1P1H - chains A and C of the 4 polymer chains in the assembly; structure by X-ray diffraction, 1.95 A resolution.

== Chain A (and C) ==
Protein: Inositol-3-phosphate synthase
Organism: Saccharomyces cerevisiae
Notes: EC 5.5.1.4; chain C of this document is another copy of the same molecule, construct and numbering; everything in this record applies to it too
Reference sequence: P11986 (INO1_YEAST); aligned to UniProt positions 1-533 over residues 1-533 (the alignment contains insertions or deletions, so no single offset holds)
Amino-acid sequence (533 residues; each row starts with the number of its first residue):
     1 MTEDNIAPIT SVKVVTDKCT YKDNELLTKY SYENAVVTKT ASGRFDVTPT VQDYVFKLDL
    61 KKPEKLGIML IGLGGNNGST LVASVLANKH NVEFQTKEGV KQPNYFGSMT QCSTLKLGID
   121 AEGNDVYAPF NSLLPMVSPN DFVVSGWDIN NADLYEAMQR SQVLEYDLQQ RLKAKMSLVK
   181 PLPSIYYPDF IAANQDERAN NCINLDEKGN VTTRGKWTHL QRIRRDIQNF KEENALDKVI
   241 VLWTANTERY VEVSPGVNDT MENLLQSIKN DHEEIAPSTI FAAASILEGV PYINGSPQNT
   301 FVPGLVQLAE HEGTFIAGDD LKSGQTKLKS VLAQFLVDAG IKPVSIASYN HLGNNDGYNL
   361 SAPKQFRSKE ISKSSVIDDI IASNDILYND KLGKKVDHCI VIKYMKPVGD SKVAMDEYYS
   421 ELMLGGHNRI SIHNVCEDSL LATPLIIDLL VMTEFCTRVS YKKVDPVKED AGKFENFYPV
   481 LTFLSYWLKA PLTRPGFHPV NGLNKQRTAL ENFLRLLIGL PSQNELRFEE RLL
Not modelled in the structure: 1-9, 362-379 (chain C: 1-9, 466-472)
Ligand contacts: NAD (nicotinamide-adenine-dinucleotide): Ile-71, Gly-72, Gly-74, Gly-75, Asn-76, Asn-77, Trp-147, Asp-148, Ile-149, Asn-150, Ser-184, Ile-185, Ile-191, Arg-198, Trp-243, Thr-244, Ala-245, Asn-246, Thr-247, Pro-277, Phe-281, Gly-295, Ser-296, Pro-297, Asp-320, Leu-321, Ser-323, Asn-354, Asn-355, Asp-356, Asp-438, Ser-439, Ala-442
Curated features (UniProtKB/Swiss-Prot):
  - binding site (NAD(+)): Gly-74, Gly-75, Asn-76, Asn-77, Asp-148, Ser-184, Ile-185, Gln-195, Asp-196, Arg-198, Thr-244, Ala-245, Asn-246, Thr-247, Gly-295, Ser-296, Asp-320, Leu-321, Ser-323, Asn-354 and 7 more in UniProt
  - modified residue: Thr-48 (Phosphothreonine), Ser-177 (Phosphoserine), Ser-184 (Phosphoserine), Ser-296 (Phosphoserine), Ser-368 (Phosphoserine), Ser-374 (Phosphoserine)

== How chain A and chain C interact ==
Pairs across the interface - 39 pairs, chain A then chain C:
  Val-344(A) / Pro-407(C)
  Ser-345(A) / Pro-407(C)
  Ala-347(A) / His-351(C)
  Tyr-349(A) / Tyr-349(C)  hydrophobic
  Tyr-349(A) / His-351(C)  hydrogen bond
  Tyr-349(A) / Lys-403(C)
  His-351(A) / Ala-347(C)
  His-351(A) / Tyr-349(C)
  Asp-397(A) / Met-405(C)
  Asp-397(A) / Lys-406(C)  hydrogen bond (side chain-backbone)
  Asp-397(A) / Pro-407(C)
  Cys-399(A) / Lys-403(C)
  Cys-399(A) / Met-405(C)  hydrophobic
  Val-401(A) / Val-401(C)  hydrophobic
  Lys-403(A) / Tyr-349(C)
  Lys-403(A) / Val-401(C)
  Met-405(A) / Ser-345(C)
  Met-405(A) / Ile-346(C)
  Met-405(A) / Asp-397(C)
  Met-405(A) / His-398(C)
  Lys-406(A) / Lys-395(C)
  Lys-406(A) / Asp-397(C)
  Pro-407(A) / Val-344(C)
  Pro-407(A) / Lys-395(C)
  Pro-407(A) / Asp-397(C)
  Pro-407(A) / Tyr-419(C)
  Ser-411(A) / Arg-429(C)
  Val-413(A) / Glu-417(C)
  Val-413(A) / Arg-429(C)
  Met-415(A) / Met-415(C)  hydrophobic
  Glu-417(A) / Val-413(C)
  Glu-417(A) / His-433(C)  salt bridge
  Tyr-419(A) / Pro-407(C)
  Tyr-419(A) / Val-408(C)  hydrophobic
  Arg-429(A) / Val-413(C)
  Arg-429(A) / Val-435(C)
  His-433(A) / Met-415(C)
  His-433(A) / Glu-417(C)  salt bridge
  Val-435(A) / Arg-429(C)
Also at the interface, not in a pair above, chain A (25 interface residues in all): Asn-350, His-398, Tyr-404, Val-408, Ser-431
Also at the interface, not in a pair above, chain C (26 interface residues in all): Asn-350, Cys-399, Tyr-404, Ser-431

== Overview ==
25 residues of chain A face 26 of chain C across their interface; the contacts include 2 hydrogen bonds and 2
salt bridges. Polar contacts include Glu-417(A)/His-433(C), Tyr-349(A)/His-351(C) and Asp-397(A)/Lys-406(C).
Bound to chain A: NAD. From UniProt: 27 NAD+-binding residues on chain A.
Chain A and chain C are both Inositol-3-phosphate synthase (Saccharomyces cerevisiae); the structure, Crystal
structure of the 1L-myo-inositol/NAD+ complex, was determined by X-ray diffraction, deposited together with
1P1F, 1P1I, 1P1J and 1P1K.
